7ZYW - chains C and E of the 6 polymer chains in the assembly; structure by X-ray diffraction, 2.45 A resolution.

Chain C:
Molecule: Tubulin alpha-1B chain
Source organism: Bos taurus
Reference sequence: P81947 (TBA1B_BOVIN); numbering as in UniProt (aligned over 1-451)
Chain sequence (451 residues; row label = number of the first residue in the row):
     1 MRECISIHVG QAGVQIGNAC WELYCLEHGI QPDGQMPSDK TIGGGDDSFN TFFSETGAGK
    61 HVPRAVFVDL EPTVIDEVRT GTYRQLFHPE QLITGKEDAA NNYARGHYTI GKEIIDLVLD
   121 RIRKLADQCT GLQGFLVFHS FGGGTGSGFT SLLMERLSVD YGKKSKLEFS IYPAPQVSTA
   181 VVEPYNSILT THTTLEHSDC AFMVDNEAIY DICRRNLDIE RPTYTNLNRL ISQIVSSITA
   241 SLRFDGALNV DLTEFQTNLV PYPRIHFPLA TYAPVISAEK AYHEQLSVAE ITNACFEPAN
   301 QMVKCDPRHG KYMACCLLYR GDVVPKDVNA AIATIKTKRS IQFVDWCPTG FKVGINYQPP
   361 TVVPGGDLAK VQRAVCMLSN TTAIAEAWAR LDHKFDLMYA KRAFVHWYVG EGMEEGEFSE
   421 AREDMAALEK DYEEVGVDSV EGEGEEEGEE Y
Unresolved in the structure: 441-451
Ion coordination: Ca2+: Asp39, Thr41, Gly44, Glu55
Ligand contacts: GTP (guanosine-5'-triphosphate): Gly10, Gln11, Ala12, Gln15, Ile16, Asp69, Asp98, Ala99, Ala100, Asn101, Ser140, Gly142, Gly143, Gly144, Thr145, Gly146, Ile171, Pro173, Val177, Ser178, Glu183, Asn206, Tyr224, Leu227, Asn228, Ile231
From the paper describing this entry:
  - binding site for the ligand KG0: Thr179

Chain E:
Molecule: Stathmin-4
Source organism: Rattus norvegicus
Reference sequence: P63043 (STMN4_RAT); residues -43 to 145 here correspond to UniProt positions 1-189 (UniProt number = residue number + 44)
Chain sequence (189 residues; numbered -43 to 145; the number before each row is that of its first residue; numbers below 1 keep their minus sign (Met-43 is residue -43)):
   -43 MTLAAYKEKM KELPLVSLFC SCFLSDPLNK SSYKYEADTV DLNWCVISDM EVIELNKCTS
    17 GQSFEVILKP PSFDGVPEFN ASLPRRRDPS LEEIQKKLEA AEERRKYQEA ELLKHLAEKR
    77 EHEREVIQKA IEENNNFIKM AKEKLAQKME SNKENREAHL AAMLERLQEK DKHAEEVRKN
   137 KELKEEASR
Unresolved in the structure: -43 to 5, 29-43, 140-145
Swiss-Prot annotation at these positions:
  - modified residue: Ser46 (Phosphoserine)
  - lipidation (S-palmitoyl cysteine): Cys-24, Cys-22

Chain C / chain E interface:
Residue-residue contacts (31; chain C residue first):
  His107(C) - Met105(E)
  Tyr108(C) - Lys104(E)
  Tyr108(C) - Met105(E)  hydrophobic
  Tyr108(C) - Asn108(E)
  Thr109(C) - Arg112(E)
  Lys112(C) - Met105(E)
  Glu155(C) - Leu101(E)
  Glu155(C) - Lys104(E)  salt bridge
  Arg156(C) - Leu101(E)
  Ser158(C) - Phe93(E)
  Ser158(C) - Ile94(E)
  Val159(C) - Ile94(E)
  Val159(C) - Ala97(E)  hydrophobic
  Val159(C) - Lys98(E)
  Gly162(C) - Asn90(E)
  Gly162(C) - Ile94(E)
  Lys163(C) - Asn90(E)  hydrogen bond (backbone-side chain)
  Lys163(C) - Phe93(E)
  Thr193(C) - Lys104(E)
  Glu196(C) - Phe93(E)
  Glu196(C) - Lys100(E)  salt bridge
  His197(C) - Phe93(E)
  Val409(C) - His115(E)  hydrogen bond (backbone-side chain)
  Gly410(C) - Arg112(E)
  Glu411(C) - Asn108(E)  hydrogen bond (backbone-side chain)
  Glu411(C) - Arg112(E)  salt bridge
  Gly412(C) - Asn108(E)  hydrogen bond (backbone-side chain)
  Gly412(C) - Asn111(E)  hydrogen bond (backbone-side chain)
  Gly412(C) - Arg112(E)
  Met413(C) - Asn108(E)
  Glu414(C) - Asn111(E)  hydrogen bond
Interface residues without a listed pair, chain C (20 interface residues in all): Leu152
Interface residues without a listed pair, chain E (14 interface residues in all): Ser107

In short:
The interface between chain C and chain E involves 20 residues on one side and 14 on the other; the contacts
include 6 hydrogen bonds and 3 salt bridges. Polar contacts include Glu155(C)-Lys104(E), Glu196(C)-Lys100(E)
and Glu411(C)-Arg112(E). Chain C binds GTP. The paper reports a binding site for the ligand KG0 at Thr179(C).
Chain C is Tubulin alpha-1B chain (Bos taurus) and chain E is Stathmin-4 (Rattus norvegicus); the structure,
Crystal structure of T2R-TTL-PM534 complex, was determined by X-ray diffraction.
